Entry 3HAT (X-ray diffraction, 2.50 A resolution); this record covers chains H and I of the 4 polymer chains in the assembly.

Chain H:
Name: Thrombin heavy chain
Source organism: Homo sapiens
UniProt: P00734 (THRB_HUMAN); the construct lacks a stretch of the UniProt sequence and is renumbered around it, so the offset changes along the chain: 16-36 = UniProt 364-384; 37-60 = UniProt 386-409; 61-77 = UniProt 419-435; 78-97 = UniProt 437-456; 7 more segments
Sequence (259 residues; numbered 16 to 247 plus 31 insertion-coded residues; 4 numbers in that range are skipped by the numbering (no residue carries them; nothing is unmodelled there); the number before each row is that of its first residue; a row labelled like 60A-60I holds insertion residues (60A, then the next letters in order)):
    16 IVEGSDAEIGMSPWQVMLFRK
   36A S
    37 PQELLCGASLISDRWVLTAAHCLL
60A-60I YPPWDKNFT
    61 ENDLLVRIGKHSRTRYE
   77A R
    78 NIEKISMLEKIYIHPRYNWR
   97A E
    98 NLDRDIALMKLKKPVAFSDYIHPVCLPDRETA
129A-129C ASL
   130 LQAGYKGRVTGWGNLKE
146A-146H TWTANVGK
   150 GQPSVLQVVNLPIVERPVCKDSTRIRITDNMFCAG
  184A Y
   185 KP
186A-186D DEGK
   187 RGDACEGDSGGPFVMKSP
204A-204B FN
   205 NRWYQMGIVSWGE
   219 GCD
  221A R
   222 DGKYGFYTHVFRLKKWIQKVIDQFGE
Not modelled in the structure: 146A-146H
Disulfides: Cys-42/Cys-58, Cys-168/Cys-182, Cys-191/Cys-220
Swiss-Prot annotation at these positions:
  - region: Ala-183 to Val-200 (High affinity receptor-binding region which is also known as the TP508 peptide)
  - active site (Charge relay system): His-57, Asp-102, Ser-195
  - glycosylation: Asn-60G (N-linked (GlcNAc...) (complex) asparagine)

Chain I:
Name: Hirudin variant-2
UniProt: P09945 (HIRV2_HIRME); residues 53-64 here correspond to UniProt positions 60-71 (UniProt number = residue number + 7)
Sequence (12 residues; numbered 53 to 64; the number before each row is that of its first residue):
    53 NGDFEEIPEEYL
Not modelled in the structure: 53-54
Modified / non-standard residues: Tyr-63 (O-sulfo-L-tyrosine; TYS)
Swiss-Prot annotation at these positions:
  - region: Asp-55 to Leu-64 (Interaction with fibrinogen-binding exosite of thrombin)
  - modified residue: Tyr-63 (Sulfotyrosine)

Chain H / chain I interface:
Pairs across the interface (18; chain H residue first):
  Phe-34(H) / Phe-56(I)  hydrophobic
  Lys-36(H) / Leu-64(I)
  Gln-38(H) / Ile-59(I)
  Leu-65(H) / Ile-59(I)  hydrophobic
  Leu-65(H) / Tyr-63(I)
  Arg-67(H) / Ile-59(I)
  Arg-73(H) / Phe-56(I)
  Thr-74(H) / Asp-55(I)
  Thr-74(H) / Phe-56(I)
  Thr-74(H) / Glu-57(I)  hydrogen bond (backbone-backbone)
  Arg-75(H) / Glu-57(I)
  Tyr-76(H) / Glu-57(I)  hydrogen bond (backbone-side chain)
  Tyr-76(H) / Glu-58(I)
  Tyr-76(H) / Pro-60(I)
  Tyr-76(H) / Tyr-63(I)
  Lys-81(H) / Tyr-63(I)
  Ile-82(H) / Tyr-63(I)
  Met-84(H) / Tyr-63(I)
Also at the interface, not in a pair above, chain H (16 interface residues in all): Met-32, Glu-39, Leu-40, Glu-80

In short:
16 residues of chain H face 8 of chain I across their interface; the contacts include 2 hydrogen bonds. Polar
pairs include Tyr-76(H)/Glu-57(I) and Thr-74(H)/Glu-57(I). From UniProt: 3 active-site residues on chain H.
Here chain H is Thrombin heavy chain (Homo sapiens) and chain I is Hirudin variant-2. Entry 3HAT (Active site
mimetic inhibition of thrombin) was determined by X-ray diffraction (same publication as 1FPC).
